Entry 6O2S (electron microscopy, 4.00 A resolution); this record covers chains 1H and 1O of the 104 polymer chains in the assembly.

== Chain 1H (and 1O) ==
Name: Tubulin beta chain
From: Sus scrofa
Notes: chain 1O of this document is another copy of the same molecule, construct and numbering; everything in this record applies to it too
UniProt: P02554 (TBB_PIG); the author numbering skips numbers that UniProt does not, so the offset changes along the chain: 1-44 = UniProt 1-44; 47-360 = UniProt 45-358; 369-455 = UniProt 359-445
Sequence (445 residues; row label = number of the first residue in the row; note: 10 numbers in that range are skipped by the numbering (no residue carries them; nothing is unmodelled there)):
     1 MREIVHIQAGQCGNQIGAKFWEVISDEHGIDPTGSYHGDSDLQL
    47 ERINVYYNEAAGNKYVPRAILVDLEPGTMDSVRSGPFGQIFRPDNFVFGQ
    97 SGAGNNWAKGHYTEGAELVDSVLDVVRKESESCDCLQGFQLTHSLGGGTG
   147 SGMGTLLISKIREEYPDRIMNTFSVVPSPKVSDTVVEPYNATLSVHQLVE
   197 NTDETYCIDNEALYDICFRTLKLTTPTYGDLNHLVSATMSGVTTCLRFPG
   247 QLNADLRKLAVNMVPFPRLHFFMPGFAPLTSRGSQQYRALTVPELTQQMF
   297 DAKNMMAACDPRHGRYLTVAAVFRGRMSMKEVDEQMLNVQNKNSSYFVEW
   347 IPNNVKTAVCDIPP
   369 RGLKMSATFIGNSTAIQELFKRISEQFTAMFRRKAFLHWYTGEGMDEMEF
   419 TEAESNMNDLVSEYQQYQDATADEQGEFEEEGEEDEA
Disordered / not traced: 440-455
Ligand contacts: GDP (guanosine-5'-diphosphate): Gly10, Gln11, Cys12, Gln15, Ile16, Asp69, Glu71, Ala99, Asn101, Ser140, Gly143, Gly144, Thr145, Gly146, Val171, Asp179, Glu183, Asn206, Tyr224, Leu227, Asn228
UniProt features mapped onto this chain:
  - motif: Met1 to Ile4 (MREI motif)
  - binding site (GTP): Gln11, Glu71, Ser140, Gly144, Thr145, Gly146, Asn206, Asn228
  - binding site (Mg(2+)): Glu71
  - modified residue: Ser40 (Phosphoserine), Lys60 (N6-acetyllysine), Ser174 (Phosphoserine), Thr287 (Phosphothreonine), Thr292 (Phosphothreonine), Arg320 (Omega-N-methylarginine), Glu448 (5-glutamyl polyglutamate)
  - cross-link (Glycyl lysine isopeptide (Lys-Gly)): Lys60 (interchain with G-Cter in ubiquitin), Lys326 (interchain with G-Cter in ubiquitin)

== How chain 1H and chain 1O interact ==
Pairs across the interface (16):
  Gln282(1H) - Ala56(1O)
  Gln282(1H) - Lys60(1O)  hydrogen bond
  Tyr283(1H) - Val62(1O)  hydrophobic
  Tyr283(1H) - Gln85(1O)  hydrogen bond (side chain-backbone)
  Tyr283(1H) - Ile86(1O)
  Tyr283(1H) - Phe87(1O)
  Tyr283(1H) - Arg88(1O)  hydrogen bond (backbone-side chain)
  Tyr283(1H) - Pro89(1O)
  Arg284(1H) - Ala56(1O)
  Arg284(1H) - Ala57(1O)
  Arg284(1H) - Arg88(1O)
  Arg284(1H) - Asp90(1O)  salt bridge
  Ala285(1H) - Glu55(1O)
  Ala285(1H) - Ala56(1O)  hydrophobic
  Ala285(1H) - Ala57(1O)
  Lys338(1H) - Glu127(1O)  salt bridge
Also at the interface, not in a pair above, chain 1H (6 interface residues in all): Ser280

== In short ==
6 residues of chain 1H and 12 residues of chain 1O are in contact; the contacts include 3 hydrogen bonds and 2
salt bridges. Among the polar pairs are Arg284(1H)-Asp90(1O), Lys338(1H)-Glu127(1O) and Gln282(1H)-Lys60(1O).
Chain 1H binds GDP.
Chain 1H and chain 1O are both Tubulin beta chain (Sus scrofa); the structure, Deacetylated Microtubules, was
determined by electron microscopy (same publication as 6O2Q, 6O2R and 6O2T).
